PDB entry 6KJB | X-ray diffraction, 2.06 A resolution | chains A and B

== Chain A ==
Name: Aspartate carbamoyltransferase catalytic subunit
Organism: Escherichia coli K-12
Notes: EC 2.1.3.2
UniProtKB: P0A786 (PYRB_ECOLI); residues 1-310 here correspond to UniProt positions 2-311 (UniProt number = residue number + 1)
Sequence (310 residues; row label = number of the first residue in the row):
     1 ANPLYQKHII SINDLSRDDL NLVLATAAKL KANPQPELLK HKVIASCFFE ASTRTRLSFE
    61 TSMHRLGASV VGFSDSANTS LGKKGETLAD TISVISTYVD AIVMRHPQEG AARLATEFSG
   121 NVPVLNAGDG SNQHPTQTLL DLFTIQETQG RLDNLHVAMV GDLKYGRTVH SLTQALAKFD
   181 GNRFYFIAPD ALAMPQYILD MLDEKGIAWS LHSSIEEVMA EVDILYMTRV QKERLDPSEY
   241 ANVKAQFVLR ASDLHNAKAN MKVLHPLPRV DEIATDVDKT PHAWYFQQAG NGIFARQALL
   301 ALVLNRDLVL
Unresolved in the structure: 76-84, 310
Curated features (UniProtKB/Swiss-Prot):
  - binding site (carbamoyl phosphate): Arg54, Thr55, Arg105, His134, Gln137, Leu267, Pro268
  - binding site (L-aspartate): Lys84, Arg167, Arg229
From the paper describing this entry:
  - conformationally variable residues (side-chain flip): Arg167
  - contacts within the chain: Arg167-His170, Arg167-Tyr197, Ser131-Arg167 (backbone contact), Asn132-Arg167 (backbone contact)
  - mutagenesis - R167A: abolished catalytic activity
  - mutagenesis - H170A, H170A/Y197A, Y197A, Y197F: decreased catalytic activity

== Chain B ==
Name: Aspartate carbamoyltransferase regulatory chain
Organism: Escherichia coli K-12
UniProtKB: P0A7F3 (PYRI_ECOLI); numbering as in UniProt (aligned over 1-153)
Sequence (153 residues; numbered 1 to 153; the number before each row is that of its first residue):
     1 MTHDNKLQVE AIKRGTVIDH IPAQIGFKLL SLFKLTETDQ RITIGLNLPS GEMGRKDLIK
    61 IENTFLSEDQ VDQLALYAPQ ATVNRIDNYE VVGKSRPSLP ERIDNVLVCP NSNCISHAEP
   121 VSSSFAVRKR ANDIALKCKY CEKEFSHNVV LAN
Unresolved in the structure: 1-10, 48-56
Bound ions: Zn2+: Cys109, Cys114, Cys138, Cys141
Curated features (UniProtKB/Swiss-Prot):
  - binding site (Zn(2+)): Cys109, Cys114, Cys138, Cys141

== Chain A / chain B interface ==
Residue-residue contacts - 34 pairs, chain A then chain B:
  Ser11(A) with Glu142(B), hydrogen bond
  Asn13(A) with Glu142(B)
  Thr87(A) with Glu119(B)
  Leu88(A) with Ile115(B), hydrophobic; Glu119(B), hydrogen bond (backbone-side chain)
  Ala89(A) with Glu119(B), hydrogen bond (backbone-side chain); Pro120(B), hydrophobic
  His106(A) with Ile115(B)
  Pro107(A) with Asn113(B), hydrogen bond (backbone-side chain)
  Gln108(A) with Asn113(B), hydrogen bond; Ile115(B)
  Glu109(A) with Asn111(B), hydrogen bond; Asn113(B), hydrogen bond; Cys114(B); Ile115(B), hydrogen bond (backbone-backbone); Cys141(B)
  Gly110(A) with Ile115(B); Tyr140(B)
  Ala111(A) with Ile115(B)
  Arg113(A) with Lys139(B); Glu142(B), salt bridge
  Leu114(A) with Glu119(B); Val121(B), hydrophobic; Tyr140(B), hydrophobic
  Glu117(A) with Val121(B); Lys139(B), salt bridge; Tyr140(B), hydrogen bond
  Phe118(A) with Pro120(B); Val121(B), hydrophobic
  Ser131(A) with Lys143(B), hydrogen bond
  Asn132(A) with Tyr140(B); Cys141(B); Glu142(B), hydrogen bond
  Gln133(A) with Glu142(B)
Interface residues without a listed pair, chain B (14 interface residues in all): Ala118, Lys137
Interface features reported in the paper:
  - pairs named by the authors: Asn132(A)-Glu142(B), Asn132(A)-Lys143(B)

== In short ==
The interface between chain A and chain B involves 18 residues on one side and 14 on the other; the contacts
include 11 hydrogen bonds and 2 salt bridges. Polar contacts include Arg113(A)-Glu142(B), Glu117(A)-Lys139(B)
and Ser11(A)-Glu142(B). The authors report contacts between Asn132(A) and Glu142(B) and Asn132(A) and
Lys143(B). The paper reports that H170A, H170A/Y197A and Y197A of chain A, among others, reduce catalytic
activity; conformational variability at Arg167(A); 5 substitutions were tested in all.
Chain A is Aspartate carbamoyltransferase catalytic subunit and chain B is Aspartate carbamoyltransferase
regulatory chain, both from Escherichia coli K-12; the structure, wild-type apo-form E. coli ATCase holoenzyme
with an unusual open conformation of R167, was determined by X-ray diffraction.
